7UIK - chains n and p of the 10 polymer chains in the assembly; structure by electron microscopy, 7.70 A resolution (low resolution: residue-level contacts below are approximate; hydrogen-bond / salt-bridge calls are withheld).

== Chain n ==
Protein: Mediator of RNA polymerase II transcription subunit 14
Organism: Saccharomyces cerevisiae S288C
UniProt: P19263 (MED14_YEAST); residues 834-1074 here = UniProt positions 834-1074
Chain sequence (241 residues; each row starts with the number of its first residue):
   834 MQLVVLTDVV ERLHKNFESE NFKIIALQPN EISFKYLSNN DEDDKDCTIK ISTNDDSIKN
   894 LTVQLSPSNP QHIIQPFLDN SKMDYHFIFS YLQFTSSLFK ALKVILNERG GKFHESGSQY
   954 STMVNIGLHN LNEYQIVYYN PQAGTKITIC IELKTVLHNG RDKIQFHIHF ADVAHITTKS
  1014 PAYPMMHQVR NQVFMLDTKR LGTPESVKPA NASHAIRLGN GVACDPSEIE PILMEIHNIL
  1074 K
Not modelled in the structure: 1028-1048
UniProt features mapped onto this chain:
  - modified residue: T1036 (Phosphothreonine)

== Chain p ==
Protein: Mediator of RNA polymerase II transcription subunit 16
Organism: Saccharomyces cerevisiae S288C
UniProt: P32259 (MED16_YEAST); residues 1-974 here = UniProt positions 1-974
Chain sequence (974 residues; each row starts with the number of its first residue):
     1 MMLGEHLMSW SKTGIIAYSD SQSSNANICL TFLESINGIN WRFHTPQKYV LHPQLHEVQY
    61 QESSSTLSTH STTTSVNGST TAGVGSTPNF GGNSNKSPPQ FFYNISSIHW NNWFSLPGDM
   121 LAVCDELGNM TMLITGQRPD RATTYEKLTM VFQDNVYKIY NHVMPLKPVD KLKPMNIERK
   181 QTRKEYNTSI LEFRWLTSSK SVIVSQFCAF DSSSNTYRSR AQQVPPYGVY HPPFIKYACL
   241 AIRKNGQIDF WYQFSNSKDH KKITLQLLDT SNQRFKDLQW LEFARITPMN DDQCMLITTY
   301 SKLSKNISFY KLHVNWNLNA TKPNVLNDPS LKIQFILSTT LDPTDDEGHV LKLENLHVVS
   361 KSSIEKDPSP EILVLYNVCD TSKSLVKRYR LAPTQLSAEY LVILKPDLNI DRNNSTNQIF
   421 QSRRYNLRRH SDIVLDKKVT LITSEMFDAF VSFYFEDGTI ESYNQNDWKL ETERLISQSQ
   481 LGKFKNIIAS PLSAGFNYGK LPLPPSVEWM KVSPSMCGVI VKQYNKKWPQ FYAAVQKNYA
   541 DPEKDSINAT ALAFGYVKSL HKQISAEDLT IAAKTHILRI SFLDRKRAKE FITTLLKSLY
   601 SFFNISPDAP KEIMDKIITS RPLQKIMLLQ LELGSCFSQE NIEEMARVIL YLKNVLFAFN
   661 GVARNFHFAI EQISNNSNQQ QNPKLFQTIF SKQDLIHSLI PVAKWFVKFI TYLTQEILIL
   721 INDPTNKEYT LVHGIFGAKM SRTLILSILN EIKKVTQIVA KFPETSYPIL NESSTFLKLV
   781 LSESPVDFEK FETFLVDVNN KFIALCEQQP SQEREFSLLV KAEIPPEYAK VGDFLLQYAN
   841 NAVISHANAA AVYFADTSGL KISNSEFFNP EIFHLLQPLE EGLIIDTDKL PIKNRTSKSF
   901 SKLLYDDVTC DKLSVSEISD GKLKRCSRCG SVTRAGNIIS SDKTIVPTSI QTKRWPTMYT
   961 RLCICSGMLF EMDG
Not modelled in the structure: 58-99, 156-157, 318-325, 398-424
UniProt features mapped onto this chain:
  - motif: K889 to K893 (Nuclear localization signal)

== How chain n and chain p interact ==
Pairs across the interface - 17 pairs, chain n then chain p:
  K987(n) - F854(p)
  T988(n) - F854(p)
  V989(n) - Y853(p)
  V989(n) - F854(p)
  L990(n) - Q715(p)
  L990(n) - T857(p)
  L990(n) - S858(p)
  H991(n) - Y729(p)
  N992(n) - Y729(p)
  H1000(n) - F854(p)
  I1049(n) - N722(p)
  I1049(n) - Y853(p)
  R1050(n) - N722(p)
  L1051(n) - L718(p)
  L1051(n) - A849(p)
  L1051(n) - A850(p)
  L1051(n) - Y853(p)
Interface residues without a listed pair, chain n (13 interface residues in all): D995, Q998, A1056
Interface residues without a listed pair, chain p (12 interface residues in all): Y712, D856

== Overview ==
13 residues of chain n face 12 of chain p across their interface.
Here chain n is Mediator of RNA polymerase II transcription subunit 14 and chain p is Mediator of RNA
polymerase II transcription subunit 16, both from Saccharomyces cerevisiae S288C. Entry 7UIK (Mediator-PIC
Early (Tail A + Upstream DNA & Activator)) was determined by electron microscopy together with 7UI9, 7UIC,
7UIF, 7UIG, 7UIL and 7UIO from the same study.
